PDB entry 6KPP | X-ray diffraction, 2.75 A resolution | chains B and F of the 6 polymer chains in the assembly

== Chain B ==
Protein: Tubulin beta chain
Source organism: Sus scrofa
UniProtKB: A0A287AGU7 (A0A287AGU7_PIG); residue numbers follow UniProt; this construct covers 1-445
Chain sequence (445 residues; numbered 1 to 445; the number before each row is that of its first residue):
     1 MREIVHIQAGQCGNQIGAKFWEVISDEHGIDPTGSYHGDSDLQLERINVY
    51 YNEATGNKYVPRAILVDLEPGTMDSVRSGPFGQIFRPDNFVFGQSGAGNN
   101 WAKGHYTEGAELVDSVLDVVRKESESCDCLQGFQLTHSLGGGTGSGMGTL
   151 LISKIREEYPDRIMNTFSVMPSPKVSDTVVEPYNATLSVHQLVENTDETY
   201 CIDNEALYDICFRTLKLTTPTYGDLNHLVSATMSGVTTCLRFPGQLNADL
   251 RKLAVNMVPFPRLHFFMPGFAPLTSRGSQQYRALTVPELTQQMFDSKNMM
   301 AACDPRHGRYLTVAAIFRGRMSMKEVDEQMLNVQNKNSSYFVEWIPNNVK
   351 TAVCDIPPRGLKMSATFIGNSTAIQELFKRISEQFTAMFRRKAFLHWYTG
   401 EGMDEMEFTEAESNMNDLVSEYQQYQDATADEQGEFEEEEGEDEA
Disordered / not traced: 430-445
Ion coordination: Mg2+: Gln11 (together with GDP)
Small-molecule neighbours:
  - DO6 ((6-methoxy-2-methyl-7-oxidanyl-1-benzofuran-3-yl)-(3,4,5-trimethoxyphenyl)methanone): Val236, Cys239, Leu240, Leu246, Ala248, Asp249, Leu250, Lys252, Leu253, Asn256, Met257, Thr312, Val313, Ala314, Ala315, Ile316, Asn348, Lys350, Ala352, Ile368
  - GDP (guanosine-5'-diphosphate): Ala9, Gly10, Gln11, Cys12, Gln15, Ile16, Ala97, Asn99, Ser138, Gly140, Gly141, Gly142, Thr143, Gly144, Ser145, Val169, Pro171, Val175, Asp177, Glu181, Asn204, Leu207, Tyr222, Leu225, Asn226

== Chain F ==
Protein: Tubulin tyrosine ligase
Source organism: Gallus gallus
UniProtKB: E1BQ43 (E1BQ43_CHICK); residue numbers follow UniProt; this construct covers 1-378
Chain sequence (384 residues; numbered 1 to 384; the number before each row is that of its first residue):
     1 MYTFVVRDENSSVYAEVSRLLLATGQWKRLRKDNPRFNLMLGERNRLPFG
    51 RLGHEPGLVQLVNYYRGADKLCRKASLVKLIKTSPELSESCTWFPESYVI
   101 YPTNLKTPVAPAQNGIRHLINNTRTDEREVFLAAYNRRREGREGNVWIAK
   151 SSAGAKGEGILISSEASELLDFIDEQGQVHVIQKYLEKPLLLEPGHRKFD
   201 IRSWVLVDHLYNIYLYREGVLRTSSEPYNSANFQDKTCHLTNHCIQKEYS
   251 KNYGRYEEGNEMFFEEFNQYLMDALNTTLENSILLQIKHIIRSCLMCIEP
   301 AISTKHLHYQSFQLFGFDFMVDEELKVWLIEVNGAPACAQKLYAELCQGI
   351 VDVAISSVFPLADTGQKTSQPTSIFIKLHHHHHH
Disordered / not traced: 100-111, 121-127, 140-144, 150-181, 365-371, 381-384
Differences from the reference sequence: expression tag (379-384)

== Interface between chain B and chain F ==
Residue-residue contacts - 13 pairs, chain B then chain F:
  Arg309(B) with Arg31(F)
  Leu331(B) with Pro56(F); Gly57(F)
  Gln334(B) with Arg36(F), hydrogen bond
  Asn335(B) with Arg36(F); Gly57(F); Leu58(F)
  Lys336(B) with Met1(F); Lys28(F), hydrogen bond (backbone-side chain)
  Ser338(B) with Asn34(F); Arg36(F)
  Glu343(B) with Arg31(F), salt bridge
  Thr429(B) with Arg31(F)
Other interface residues (no listed pair), chain B (9 interface residues in all): Asn347
Other interface residues (no listed pair), chain F (10 interface residues in all): Thr3, Leu30

== Overview ==
9 residues of chain B and 10 residues of chain F are in contact, with 2 hydrogen bonds and 1 salt bridge.
Polar contacts include Glu343(B)-Arg31(F), Gln334(B)-Arg36(F) and Lys336(B)-Lys28(F). Chain B binds compound
DO6 and GDP.
Here chain B is Tubulin beta chain (Sus scrofa) and chain F is Tubulin tyrosine ligase (Gallus gallus). Entry
6KPP (BNC105 in complex with tubulin) was determined by X-ray diffraction.
